PDB entry 1N38 | X-ray diffraction, 2.80 A resolution | chains C and A of the 3 polymer chains in the assembly

# Chain C
Molecule: 6-nt RNA strand
Sequence (6 nucleotides; row label = number of the first residue in the row):
  1281 AUUAGC
Unresolved in the structure: 1281

# Chain A
Molecule: Minor core protein lambda 3
From: Mammalian orthoreovirus 3
Reference sequence: P17378 (VL3_REOVD); numbering as in UniProt (aligned over 1-1267)
Amino-acid sequence (1267 residues; each row starts with the number of its first residue):
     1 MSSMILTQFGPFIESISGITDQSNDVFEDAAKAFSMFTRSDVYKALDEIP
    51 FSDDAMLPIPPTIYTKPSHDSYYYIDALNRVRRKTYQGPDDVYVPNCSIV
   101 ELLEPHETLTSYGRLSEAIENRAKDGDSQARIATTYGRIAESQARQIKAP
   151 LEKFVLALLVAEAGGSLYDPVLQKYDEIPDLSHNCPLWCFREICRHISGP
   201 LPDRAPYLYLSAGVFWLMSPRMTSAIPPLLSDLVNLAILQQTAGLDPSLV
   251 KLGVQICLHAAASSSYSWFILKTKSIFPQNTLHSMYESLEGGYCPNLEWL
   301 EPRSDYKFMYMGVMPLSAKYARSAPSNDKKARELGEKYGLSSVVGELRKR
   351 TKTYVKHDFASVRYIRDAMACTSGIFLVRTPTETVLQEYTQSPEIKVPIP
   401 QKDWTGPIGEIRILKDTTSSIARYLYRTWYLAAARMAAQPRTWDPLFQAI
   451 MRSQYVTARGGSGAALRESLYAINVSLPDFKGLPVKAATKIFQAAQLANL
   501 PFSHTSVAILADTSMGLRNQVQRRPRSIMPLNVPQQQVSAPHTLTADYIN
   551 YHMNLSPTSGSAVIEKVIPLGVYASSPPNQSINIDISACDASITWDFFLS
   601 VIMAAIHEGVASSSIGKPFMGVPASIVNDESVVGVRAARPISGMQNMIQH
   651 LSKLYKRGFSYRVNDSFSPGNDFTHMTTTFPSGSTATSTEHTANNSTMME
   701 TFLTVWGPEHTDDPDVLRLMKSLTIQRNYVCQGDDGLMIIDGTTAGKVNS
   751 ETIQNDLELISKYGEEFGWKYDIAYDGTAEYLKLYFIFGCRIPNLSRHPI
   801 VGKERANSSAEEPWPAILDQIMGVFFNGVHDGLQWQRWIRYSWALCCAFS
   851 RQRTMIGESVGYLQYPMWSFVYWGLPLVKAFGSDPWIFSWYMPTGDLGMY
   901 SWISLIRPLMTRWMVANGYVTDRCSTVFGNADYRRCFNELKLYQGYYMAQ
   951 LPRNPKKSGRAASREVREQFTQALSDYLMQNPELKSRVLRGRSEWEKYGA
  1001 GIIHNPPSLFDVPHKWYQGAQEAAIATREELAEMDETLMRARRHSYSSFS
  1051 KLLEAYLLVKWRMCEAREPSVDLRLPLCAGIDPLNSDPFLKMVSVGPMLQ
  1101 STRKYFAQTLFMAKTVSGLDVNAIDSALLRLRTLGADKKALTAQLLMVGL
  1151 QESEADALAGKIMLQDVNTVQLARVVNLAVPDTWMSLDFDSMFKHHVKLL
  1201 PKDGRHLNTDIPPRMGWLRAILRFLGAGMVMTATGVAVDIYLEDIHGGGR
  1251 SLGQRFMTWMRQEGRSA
Unresolved in the structure: 1, 1266-1267
Ion coordination: Mn2+ site 1: Asp585, Ile586, Asp734 (together with 3'-deoxy-uridine 5'-triphosphate); Mn2+ site 2: Asp734 (together with 3'-deoxy-uridine 5'-triphosphate)
Ligand contacts:
  - 3'-deoxy-cytidine-5'-triphosphate (CH1), molecule 1: Lys32, Ser35, Met36, Arg851, Arg853, Tyr862
  - 3'-deoxy-cytidine-5'-triphosphate (CH1), molecule 2: Lys153, Trp814, Pro815, Gln852, Arg853, Thr854, Met855, Leu1031, Met1034, Asp1035
  - 3'-deoxy-uridine 5'-triphosphate (U3H): Arg518, Arg523, Arg524, Arg526, Asp585, Ile586, Ser587, Ala588, Asp590, Ser682, Thr687, His691, Asp734

# Chain C / chain A interface
Pairs across the interface - 31 pairs, chain C then chain A:
  U1282(C) - Ala464(A)  phosphate contact
  U1282(C) - Ser514(A)  phosphate contact
  U1282(C) - Met515(A)  hydrogen bond to the sugar
  U1283(C) - Gly460(A)  phosphate contact
  U1283(C) - Gly461(A)  hydrogen bond to the phosphate
  U1283(C) - Ser462(A)  hydrogen bond to the phosphate
  U1283(C) - Lys486(A)  hydrogen bond to the base
  U1283(C) - Ala488(A)  phosphate contact
  U1283(C) - Met515(A)  sugar contact
  U1283(C) - Gly516(A)  sugar contact
  U1283(C) - Pro530(A)  sugar contact
  U1283(C) - Asn807(A)  hydrogen bond to the base
  A1284(C) - Arg459(A)  phosphate contact
  A1284(C) - Gly460(A)  hydrogen bond to the phosphate
  A1284(C) - Lys490(A)  hydrogen bond to the phosphate
  A1284(C) - Arg518(A)  base contact
  A1284(C) - Ile528(A)  base contact
  A1284(C) - Met529(A)  sugar contact
  A1284(C) - Pro530(A)  sugar contact
  A1284(C) - Ser682(A)  base contact
  A1284(C) - Gly683(A)  hydrogen bond to the sugar
  G1285(C) - Thr457(A)  hydrogen bond to the phosphate
  G1285(C) - Arg459(A)  phosphate contact
  G1285(C) - Lys490(A)  salt bridge to the phosphate
  G1285(C) - Gln536(A)  sugar contact
  G1285(C) - Gly683(A)  sugar contact
  G1285(C) - Ser684(A)  sugar contact
  G1285(C) - Thr685(A)  sugar contact
  G1285(C) - Ser688(A)  base contact
  C1286(C) - Gln454(A)  hydrogen bond to the phosphate
  C1286(C) - Gly560(A)  base contact
Other interface residues (no listed pair), chain A (29 interface residues in all): Leu517, Leu531, Thr558, Ser559

# Overview
The interface between chain C and chain A involves 5 residues on one side and 29 on the other; the contacts
include 10 hydrogen bonds and 1 salt bridge. Among the polar pairs are U1283(C)-Lys486(A), U1283(C)-Asn807(A)
and U1282(C)-Met515(A).
Chain C is a 6-nt RNA strand and chain A is Minor core protein lambda 3 (Mammalian orthoreovirus 3); the
structure, reovirus polymerase lambda3 elongation complex with one phosphodiester bond formed, was determined
by X-ray diffraction, deposited together with 1N1H, 1N35, 1MUK and 1MWH.
